Entry 7U6F (electron microscopy, 4.90 A resolution (low resolution: residue-level contacts below are approximate; hydrogen-bond / salt-bridge calls are withheld)); this record covers chains D1 and B4 of the 3 polymer chains in the assembly.

Chain D1:
Name: Vacuolar protein sorting-associated protein 35
Source organism: Mus musculus
Reference sequence: Q9EQH3 (VPS35_MOUSE); numbering as in UniProt (aligned over 1-796)
Chain sequence (796 residues; row label = number of the first residue in the row):
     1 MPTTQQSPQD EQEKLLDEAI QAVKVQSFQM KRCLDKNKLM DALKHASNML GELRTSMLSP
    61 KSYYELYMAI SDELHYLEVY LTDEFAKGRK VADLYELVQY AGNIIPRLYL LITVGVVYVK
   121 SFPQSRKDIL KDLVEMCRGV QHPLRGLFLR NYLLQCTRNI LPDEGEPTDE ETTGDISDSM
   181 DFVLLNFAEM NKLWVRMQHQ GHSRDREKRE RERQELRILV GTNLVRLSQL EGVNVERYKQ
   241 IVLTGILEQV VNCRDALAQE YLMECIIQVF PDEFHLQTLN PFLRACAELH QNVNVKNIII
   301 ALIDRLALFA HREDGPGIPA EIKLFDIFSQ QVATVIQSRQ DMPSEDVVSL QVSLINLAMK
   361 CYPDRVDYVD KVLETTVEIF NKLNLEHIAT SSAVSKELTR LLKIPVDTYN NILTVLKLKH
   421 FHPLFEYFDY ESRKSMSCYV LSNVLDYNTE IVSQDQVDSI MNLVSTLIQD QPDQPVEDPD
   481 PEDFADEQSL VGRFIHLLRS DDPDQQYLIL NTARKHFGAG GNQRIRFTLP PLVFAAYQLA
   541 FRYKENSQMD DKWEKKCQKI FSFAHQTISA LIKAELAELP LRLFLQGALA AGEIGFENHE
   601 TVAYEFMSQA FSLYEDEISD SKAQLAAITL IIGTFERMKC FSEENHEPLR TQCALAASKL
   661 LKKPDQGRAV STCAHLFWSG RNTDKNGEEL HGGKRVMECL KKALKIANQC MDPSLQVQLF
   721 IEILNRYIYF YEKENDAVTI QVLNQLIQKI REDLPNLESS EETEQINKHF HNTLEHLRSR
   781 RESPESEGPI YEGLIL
Disordered / not traced: 1-12, 470-483, 679-694, 734-738, 781-796
UniProt features mapped onto this chain:
  - region (Interaction with SNX3): Val25 to Lys44, Asp205 to Glu215
  - modified residue: Ser7 (Phosphoserine), Ser783 (Phosphoserine), Tyr791 (Phosphotyrosine)

Chain B4:
Name: Vacuolar protein sorting-associated protein 29
Source organism: Mus musculus
Reference sequence: Q9QZ88 (VPS29_MOUSE); numbering as in UniProt (aligned over 1-182)
Chain sequence (182 residues; row label = number of the first residue in the row):
     1 MLVLVLGDLH IPHRCNSLPA KFKKLLVPGK IQHILCTGNL CTKESYDYLK TLAGDVHIVR
    61 GDFDENLNYP EQKVVTVGQF KIGLIHGHQV IPWGDMASLA LLQRQFDVDI LISGHTHKFE
   121 AFEHENKFYI NPGSATGAYN ALETNIIPSF VLMDIQASTV VTYVYQLIGD DVKVERIEYK
   181 KS
Disordered / not traced: 1
UniProt features mapped onto this chain:
  - modified residue: Lys50 (N6-acetyllysine)
  - mutagenesis: Asn39 (N39D: Decreases interaction with VPS35), Val90 (V90D: Decreases interaction with VPS35), Ile91 (I91S: Disrupts interaction with VPS35), Leu152 (L152E: Disrupts interaction with ANKRD27)

Interface between chain D1 and chain B4:
Contacting residue pairs (38):
  Gln488(D1) - Cys41(B4)
  Gln488(D1) - Thr42(B4)
  Arg493(D1) - Glu44(B4)
  Ile495(D1) - His13(B4)
  His496(D1) - Asn16(B4)
  Pro531(D1) - Pro12(B4)
  Phe534(D1) - His13(B4)
  Phe534(D1) - Arg14(B4)
  Phe534(D1) - Tyr139(B4)
  Gln538(D1) - Arg14(B4)
  Phe541(D1) - Tyr139(B4)
  Lys544(D1) - Tyr139(B4)
  Arg582(D1) - Asp62(B4)
  Arg582(D1) - Phe63(B4)
  Gln586(D1) - Phe63(B4)
  Leu589(D1) - Ala141(B4)
  Glu593(D1) - Tyr139(B4)
  Glu593(D1) - Ala141(B4)
  Leu630(D1) - Asp62(B4)
  Leu630(D1) - His88(B4)
  Gly633(D1) - Trp93(B4)
  Thr634(D1) - Trp93(B4)
  Glu636(D1) - Pro92(B4)
  Arg637(D1) - Pro92(B4)
  Arg637(D1) - Trp93(B4)
  Arg637(D1) - Leu142(B4)
  Arg668(D1) - Gln89(B4)
  His675(D1) - Ile91(B4)
  Asn725(D1) - Leu101(B4)
  Arg726(D1) - Ile91(B4)
  Tyr729(D1) - Ile91(B4)
  Tyr729(D1) - Asp95(B4)
  Gln765(D1) - Asp107(B4)
  His769(D1) - Arg104(B4)
  His769(D1) - Gln105(B4)
  Asn772(D1) - Arg104(B4)
  Thr773(D1) - Arg104(B4)
  His776(D1) - Arg104(B4)
Also at the interface, not in a pair above, chain D1 (31 interface residues in all): Gly492, Glu722, Lys768
Also at the interface, not in a pair above, chain B4 (28 interface residues in all): Cys15, Ser17, Val90, Ala97, His115, Asn140

Summary:
The interface between chain D1 and chain B4 involves 31 residues on one side and 28 on the other. From
UniProt: 4 mutagenesis sites on chain B4.
Chain D1 is Vacuolar protein sorting-associated protein 35 and chain B4 is Vacuolar protein sorting-associated
protein 29, both from Mus musculus; the structure, Mouse retromer (VPS26/VPS35/VPS29) heterotrimers, was
determined by electron microscopy.
